7PIK - chains C and K of the 7 polymer chains in the assembly; structure by electron microscopy, 2.68 A resolution.

[Chain C]
Name: Transposon Tn7 transposition protein TnsB
Source organism: Escherichia coli
UniProt: P13989 (TNSB_ECOLX); residues 1-702 here = UniProt positions 1-702
Sequence (703 residues; each row starts with the number of its first residue; numbering starts at 0):
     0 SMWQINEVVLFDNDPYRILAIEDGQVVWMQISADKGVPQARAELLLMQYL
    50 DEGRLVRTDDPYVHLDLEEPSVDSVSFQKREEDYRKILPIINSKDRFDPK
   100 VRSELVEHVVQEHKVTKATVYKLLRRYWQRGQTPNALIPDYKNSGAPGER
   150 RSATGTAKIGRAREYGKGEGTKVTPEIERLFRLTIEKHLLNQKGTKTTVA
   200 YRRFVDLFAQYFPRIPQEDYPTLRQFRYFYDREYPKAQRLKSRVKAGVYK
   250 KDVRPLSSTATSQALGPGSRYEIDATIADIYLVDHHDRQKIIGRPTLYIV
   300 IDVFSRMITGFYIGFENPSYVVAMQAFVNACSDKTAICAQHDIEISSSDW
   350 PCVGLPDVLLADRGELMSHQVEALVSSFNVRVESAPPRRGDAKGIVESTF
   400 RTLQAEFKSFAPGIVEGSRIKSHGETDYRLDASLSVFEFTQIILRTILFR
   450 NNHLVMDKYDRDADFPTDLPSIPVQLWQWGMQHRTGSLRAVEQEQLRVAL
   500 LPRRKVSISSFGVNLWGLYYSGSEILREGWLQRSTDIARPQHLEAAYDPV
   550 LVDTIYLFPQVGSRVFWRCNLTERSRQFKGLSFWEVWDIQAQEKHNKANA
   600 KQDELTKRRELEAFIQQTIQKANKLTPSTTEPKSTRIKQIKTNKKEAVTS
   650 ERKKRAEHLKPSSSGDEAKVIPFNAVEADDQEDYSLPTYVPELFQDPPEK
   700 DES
Unresolved in the structure: 0, 151-168, 236-262, 414-430, 535-539, 625-702
Construct notes: expression tag (0)
Curated features (UniProtKB/Swiss-Prot):
  - DNA-binding region: Val105 to Arg124 (H-T-H motif)
  - region: Tyr140 to Val172 (Linker 1), Pro234 to Gly267 (Linker 2)
  - mutagenesis: Leu43 (L43W: Binds dsDNA less well, 80% reduction in transposition efficiency), Lys99 to Arg101 (Reduced DNA-binding, loss of transposition), Thr115 to Thr118 (Reduced DNA-binding, loss of transposition), Lys116 (K116A: Nearly wild-type DNA-binding, 50% transposition efficiency), Tyr120 to Lys121 (Reduced DNA-binding, loss of transposition), Arg124 to Arg125 (Reduced DNA-binding, loss of transposition), Pro133 (P133W: Binds dsDNA less well, 50% reduction in transposition efficiency), Ser143 to Arg150 (Reduced DNA-binding, loss of transposition), Lys157 (K157A: Nearly wild-type DNA-binding, only 10% transposition efficiency), Arg160 (R160A: Nearly wild-type DNA-binding, only 25% transposition efficiency), Arg223 (R223A: Reduced DNA-binding, loss of transposition), Gln224 to Arg226 (Reduced DNA-binding, loss of transposition), 13 further mutagenesis entries in UniProt
What the authors report for this chain:
  - catalytic residues: Asp273, Asp361, Glu396 (citing earlier work)
  - self-association interface (contacts with another copy of this molecule): Leu525
  - binding site for Right end fragment of Tn7 transposon (chain K): Lys34, Gly35, Arg101, Ser102, Lys116, Tyr120, Tyr140, Ser143, Gly147, Arg150, Lys157, Arg162, Glu163, Thr221, Arg223, Gln224, Tyr227
  - binding site for Right end fragment of Tn7 transposon: Arg160, Thr196, Thr197, Arg201, Arg226
  - mutagenesis - K116A: decreased growth
  - mutagenesis - L43W, K116A, P133W, K157A, L525W: decreased binding to Right end fragment of Tn7 transposon (chain K)
  - mutagenesis - R160A: unchanged binding to Right end fragment of Tn7 transposon (chain K)

[Chain K]
Molecule: Right end fragment of Tn7 transposon
Sequence (70 nucleotides; numbered 1 to 70; the number before each row is that of its first residue):
     1 CTAGTTTAAGACTTTATTGTCATAGTTTAGATCTATTTTGTTCAGTTTAA
    51 GACTTTATTGTCCGCCCACA
Unresolved in the structure: 64-70

[Chain C / chain K interface]
Contacting residue pairs (34):
  Lys34(C) - DT5(K)  phosphate contact
  Lys34(C) - DT6(K)  phosphate contact
  Gly35(C) - DT5(K)  hydrogen bond to the phosphate
  Val74(C) - DT13(K)  phosphate contact
  Val74(C) - DT14(K)  phosphate contact
  Pro98(C) - DG4(K)  phosphate contact
  Arg101(C) - DG4(K)  salt bridge to the phosphate
  Ser102(C) - DA3(K)  hydrogen bond to the phosphate
  Ser102(C) - DG4(K)  phosphate contact
  Lys116(C) - DG4(K)  hydrogen bond to the base
  Tyr120(C) - DG4(K)  hydrogen bond to the phosphate
  Tyr140(C) - DT13(K)  sugar contact
  Tyr140(C) - DT14(K)  sugar contact
  Ser143(C) - DT13(K)  base contact
  Ser143(C) - DT14(K)  sugar contact
  Gly144(C) - DT14(K)  base contact
  Pro146(C) - DA16(K)  phosphate contact
  Gly147(C) - DA16(K)  hydrogen bond to the phosphate
  Glu148(C) - DA16(K)  sugar contact
  Arg149(C) - DT17(K)  phosphate contact
  Arg150(C) - DT15(K)  hydrogen bond to the base
  Arg150(C) - DA16(K)  hydrogen bond to the sugar
  Arg150(C) - DT17(K)  phosphate contact
  Lys171(C) - DT18(K)  sugar contact
  Thr221(C) - DG19(K)  hydrogen bond to the phosphate
  Arg223(C) - DT18(K)  hydrogen bond to the base
  Arg223(C) - DG19(K)  hydrogen bond to the base
  Arg223(C) - DT20(K)  base contact
  Gln224(C) - DT18(K)  phosphate contact
  Gln224(C) - DG19(K)  phosphate contact
  Tyr227(C) - DA16(K)  sugar contact
  Tyr227(C) - DT17(K)  hydrogen bond to the phosphate
  Tyr227(C) - DT18(K)  phosphate contact
  Arg231(C) - DT17(K)  salt bridge to the phosphate
Also at the interface, not in a pair above, chain C (26 interface residues in all): Val36, Ala117, Val172, Lys195
Also at the interface, not in a pair above, chain K (14 interface residues in all): DT27, DT28

[In short]
The interface between chain C and chain K involves 26 residues on one side and 14 on the other; the contacts
include 11 hydrogen bonds and 2 salt bridges. Polar pairs include Lys116(C)-DG4(K), Arg150(C)-DT15(K) and
Arg223(C)-DT18(K). From the paper: catalytic residues Asp273(C), Asp361(C) and Glu396(C); L43W, K116A and
P133W of chain C, among others, reduce binding to Right end fragment of Tn7 transposon (chain K); 6
substitutions were tested in all.
Here chain C is Transposon Tn7 transposition protein TnsB (Escherichia coli) and chain K is Right end fragment
of Tn7 transposon. Entry 7PIK (Cryo-EM structure of E. coli TnsB in complex with right end fragment of Tn7
transposon) was determined by electron microscopy.
